Entry 4FAV (X-ray diffraction, 2.08 A resolution); this record covers chains A and C of the 6 polymer chains in the assembly.

Chain A:
Name: Methylamine utilization protein MauG
Source organism: Paracoccus denitrificans
Notes: EC 1.-.-.-
UniProtKB: Q51658 (MAUG_PARDP); residues 1-367 here correspond to UniProt positions 21-387 (UniProt number = residue number + 20)
Chain sequence (373 residues; row label = number of the first residue in the row):
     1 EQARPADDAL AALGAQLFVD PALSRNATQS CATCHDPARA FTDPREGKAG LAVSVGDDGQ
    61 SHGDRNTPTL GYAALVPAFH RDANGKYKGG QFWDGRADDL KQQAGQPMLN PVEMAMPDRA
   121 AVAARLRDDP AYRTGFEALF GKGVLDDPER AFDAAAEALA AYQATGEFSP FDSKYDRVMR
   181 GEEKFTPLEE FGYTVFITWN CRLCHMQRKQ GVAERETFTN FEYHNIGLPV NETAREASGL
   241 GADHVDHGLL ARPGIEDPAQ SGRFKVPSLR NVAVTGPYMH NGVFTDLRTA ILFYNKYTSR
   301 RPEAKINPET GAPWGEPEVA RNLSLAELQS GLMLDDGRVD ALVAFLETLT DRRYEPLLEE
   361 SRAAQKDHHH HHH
Unresolved in the structure: 1-5, 360-373
Glycans and other covalent adducts: heme c (HEC) linked to C31, C34, C201, C204
Differences from the reference sequence: expression tag (368-373)
Metal / ion sites: heme c Fe site 1 near H35 (its only coordinating residue here); Ca2+: N66, T275, P277; heme c Fe site 2: H205, Y294
Small-molecule neighbours:
  - heme c (HEC), molecule 1: Q29, S30, H35, S54, V55, G56, R65, N66, T67, P68, T69, L70, Q91, F92, W93, R96, L100, Q103, A104, P107, M108, E113, M114, L159, Q163, K265
  - heme c (HEC), molecule 2: W93, N200, H205, H224, I226, L228, F264, K265, V266, P267, L269, V272, Y278, M279, H280, L287, A290, I291, Y294, S324, E327, L328, L334, L342, L346
Swiss-Prot annotation at these positions:
  - binding site (heme c): C31, C34, H35, C201, C204, H205, H280
What the authors report for this chain:
  - mutagenesis - W199F: abolished catalytic activity on preMADH
  - mutagenesis - W199F: abolished catalytic activity on TTQ biosynthesis

Chain C:
Name: Methylamine dehydrogenase light chain
Source organism: Paracoccus denitrificans
Notes: EC 1.4.9.1
UniProtKB: P22619 (DHML_PARDE); residues 1-131 here correspond to UniProt positions 58-188 (UniProt number = residue number + 57)
Chain sequence (137 residues; each row starts with the number of its first residue):
     1 ADAPAGTDPR AKWVPQDNDI QACDYWRHCS IDGNICDCSG GSLTNCPPGT KLATASWVAS
    61 CYNPTDGQSY LIAYRDCCGY NVSGRCPCLN TEGELPVYRP EFANDIIWCF GAEDDAMTYH
   121 CTISPIVGKA SHHHHHH
Unresolved in the structure: 1-6, 132-137
Disulfide bonds: C23-C88, C29-C61, C36-C121, C38-C86, C46-C77, C78-C109
Glycans and other covalent adducts: covalent link W57-W108
Modified / non-standard residues: W57 (7-hydroxy-l-tryptophan; 0AF)
Differences from the reference sequence: expression tag (132-137)
Swiss-Prot annotation at these positions:
  - modified residue: W57 (Tryptophylquinone)
  - cross-link: W57 to W108 (Tryptophan tryptophylquinone (Trp-Trp))
What the authors report for this chain:
  - contacts within the chain: W57-W108

Interface between chain A and chain C:
Contacting residue pairs (34; chain A residue first):
  M179(A) with A130(C); S131(C)
  F185(A) with S131(C)
  E190(A) with S131(C)
  F191(A) with E101(C)
  Y193(A) with L71(C); K129(C)
  T194(A) with V58(C); E101(C); F102(C)
  I197(A) with L71(C), hydrophobic
  T198(A) with T54(C); S56(C); V58(C); E101(C)
  W199(A) with E101(C)
  R202(A) with T54(C), hydrogen bond (side chain-backbone); S56(C), hydrogen bond; A73(C); R75(C); V127(C)
  L203(A) with T54(C)
  Q210(A) with T44(C); I126(C)
  G211(A) with I126(C), hydrogen bond (backbone-backbone); V127(C)
  V212(A) with Y70(C), hydrophobic; G128(C); K129(C)
  S330(A) with F110(C); G111(C), hydrogen bond (backbone-backbone)
  L332(A) with F110(C), hydrophobic
  R338(A) with P100(C); E101(C), salt bridge
Other interface residues (no listed pair), chain A (21 interface residues in all): V178, K209, A326, Q329
Other interface residues (no listed pair), chain C (23 interface residues in all): R27, A55, W108, P125

Overview:
The interface between chain A and chain C involves 21 residues on one side and 23 on the other; the contacts
include 4 hydrogen bonds and 1 salt bridge. Among the polar pairs are R338(A)-E101(C), R202(A)-T54(C) and
R202(A)-S56(C). From the paper: W199F of chain A abolishes catalytic activity on preMADH; contacts within the
chain involving W57(C) and W108(C).
Here chain A is Methylamine utilization protein MauG and chain C is Methylamine dehydrogenase light chain,
both from Paracoccus denitrificans. Entry 4FAV (Crystal Structure of WT MauG in Complex with Pre-Methylamine
Dehydrogenase Aged 50 Days) was determined by X-ray diffraction together with 4FA1, 4FA4, 4FA5, 4FA9, 4FAN and
4FB1 from the same study.
